4D0G - chains A and C; structure by X-ray diffraction, 2.50 A resolution.

Chain A:
Molecule: Ras-related protein rab-14
Source organism: Homo sapiens
Reference sequence: P61106 (RAB14_HUMAN); residue numbers follow UniProt; this construct covers 8-180
Amino-acid sequence (175 residues; each row starts with the number of its first residue):
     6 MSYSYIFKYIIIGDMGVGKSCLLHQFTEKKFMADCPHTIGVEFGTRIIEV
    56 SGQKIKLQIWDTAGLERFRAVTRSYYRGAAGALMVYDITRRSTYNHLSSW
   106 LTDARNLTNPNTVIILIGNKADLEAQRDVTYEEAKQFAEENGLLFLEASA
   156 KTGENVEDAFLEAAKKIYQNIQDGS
Unresolved in the structure: 6-7, 175-180
Sequence notes: expression tag (6-7); engineered mutation Leu70 (Gln in P61106)
Disulfides: Cys26-Cys40
Bound ions: Mg2+: Ser25, Thr43 (together with GTP)
Small-molecule neighbours: GTP (guanosine-5'-triphosphate): Asp19, Met20, Gly21, Val22, Gly23, Lys24, Ser25, Cys26, Phe36, Ala38, Asp39, Cys40, His42, Thr43, Ala68, Gly69, Asn124, Lys125, Asp127, Leu128, Ser154, Ala155, Lys156
Reported in the primary citation:
  - conformationally variable residues (loop rearrangement): Leu70 to Phe73

Chain C:
Molecule: RAB11 family-interacting protein 1
Source organism: Homo sapiens
Reference sequence: Q6WKZ4 (RFIP1_HUMAN); residue numbers follow UniProt; this construct covers 582-649
Amino-acid sequence (69 residues; row label = number of the first residue in the row):
   581 MSDPAFAYAQLTHDELIQLVLKQKETISKKEFQVRELEDYIDNLLVRVME
   631 ETPNILRIPTQVGKKAGKM
Unresolved in the structure: 581-594, 641-649
Sequence notes: expression tag (581)

How chain A and chain C interact:
Residue-residue contacts (21):
  His29(A) - Ile638(C)
  Ile44(A) - Ile621(C)  hydrophobic
  Gly45(A) - Leu625(C)
  Val46(A) - Leu625(C)  hydrophobic
  Val46(A) - Leu636(C)
  Glu47(A) - Leu636(C)
  Glu47(A) - Ile638(C)
  Phe48(A) - Pro633(C)
  Phe48(A) - Asn634(C)
  Phe48(A) - Leu636(C)  hydrogen bond (backbone-backbone)
  Phe48(A) - Arg637(C)
  Phe48(A) - Ile638(C)  hydrogen bond (backbone-backbone)
  Arg72(A) - Glu618(C)  salt bridge
  Arg74(A) - Asp622(C)  salt bridge
  Ala75(A) - Asp622(C)
  Ala75(A) - Val626(C)
  Val76(A) - Asp622(C)
  Val76(A) - Leu625(C)  hydrophobic
  Val76(A) - Val626(C)
  Ser79(A) - Met629(C)
  Tyr80(A) - Met629(C)
Other interface residues (no listed pair), chain A (15 interface residues in all): Leu28, Gly49, Trp65
Other interface residues (no listed pair), chain C (12 interface residues in all): Asn623
From the paper, about this interface:
  - hot spots on chain C (mutagenesis) - I621E: abolished binding to Ras-related protein rab-14 (chain A)

Overview:
15 residues of chain A face 12 of chain C across their interface, with 2 hydrogen bonds and 2 salt bridges.
Among the polar pairs are Arg72(A)-Glu618(C), Arg74(A)-Asp622(C) and Phe48(A)-Leu636(C). Chain A binds GTP.
The paper reports that I621E of chain C abolishes binding to Ras-related protein rab-14 (chain A);
conformational variability at Leu70(A).
Here chain A is Ras-related protein rab-14 and chain C is RAB11 family-interacting protein 1, both from Homo
sapiens. Entry 4D0G (Structure of Rab14 in complex with Rab-Coupling Protein (RCP)) was determined by X-ray
diffraction.
